PDB entry 3CKB | X-ray diffraction, 2.30 A resolution | chain A

== Chain A ==
Molecule: SusD
From: Bacteroides thetaiotaomicron
UniProtKB: Q8A1G2 (Q8A1G2_BACTN); numbering as in UniProt (aligned over 26-551)
Amino-acid sequence (527 residues; numbered 25 to 551; the number before each row is that of its first residue):
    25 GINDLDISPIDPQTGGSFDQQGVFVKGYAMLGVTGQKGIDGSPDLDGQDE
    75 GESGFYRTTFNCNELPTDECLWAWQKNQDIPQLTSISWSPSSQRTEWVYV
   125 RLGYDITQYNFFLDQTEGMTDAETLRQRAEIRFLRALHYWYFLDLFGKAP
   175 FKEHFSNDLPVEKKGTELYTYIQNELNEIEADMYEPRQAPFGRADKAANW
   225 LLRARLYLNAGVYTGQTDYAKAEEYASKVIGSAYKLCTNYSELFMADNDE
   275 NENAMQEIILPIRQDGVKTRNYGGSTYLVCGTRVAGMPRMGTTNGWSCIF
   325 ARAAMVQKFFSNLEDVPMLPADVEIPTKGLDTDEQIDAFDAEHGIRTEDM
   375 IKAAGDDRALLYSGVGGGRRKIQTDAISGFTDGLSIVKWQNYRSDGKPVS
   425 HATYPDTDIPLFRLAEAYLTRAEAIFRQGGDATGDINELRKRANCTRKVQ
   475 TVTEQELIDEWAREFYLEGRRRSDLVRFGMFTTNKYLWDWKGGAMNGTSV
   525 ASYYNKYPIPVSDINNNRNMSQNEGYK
Disordered / not traced: 25-40, 60-66
Differences from the reference sequence: expression tag (25)
Bound ions: Ca2+: Asp-273, Gln-288, Asp-430, Asp-432
Reported in the primary citation:
  - binding site for alpha-D-glucopyranose: Trp-98, Asn-101, Trp-320

== Overview ==
The Ca2+ site is built by Asp-273, Gln-288, Asp-430 and Asp-432. From the paper: a binding site for
alpha-D-glucopyranose at Trp-98, Asn-101 and Trp-320.
Chain A is SusD (Bacteroides thetaiotaomicron); the structure, B. thetaiotaomicron SusD with maltotriose, was
determined by X-ray diffraction (same publication as 3CK9, 3CK7, 3CK8 and 3CKC).
